Entry 4TUI (X-ray diffraction, 3.59 A resolution); this record covers chains A and H of the 8 polymer chains in the assembly.

# Chain A
Molecule: DNA double-strand break repair protein Mre11
From: Methanocaldococcus jannaschii
UniProtKB: Q58719 (MRE11_METJA); numbering as in UniProt (aligned over 1-333)
Chain sequence (337 residues; row label = number of the first residue in the row; numbers below 1 keep their minus sign (Arg-3 is residue -3)):
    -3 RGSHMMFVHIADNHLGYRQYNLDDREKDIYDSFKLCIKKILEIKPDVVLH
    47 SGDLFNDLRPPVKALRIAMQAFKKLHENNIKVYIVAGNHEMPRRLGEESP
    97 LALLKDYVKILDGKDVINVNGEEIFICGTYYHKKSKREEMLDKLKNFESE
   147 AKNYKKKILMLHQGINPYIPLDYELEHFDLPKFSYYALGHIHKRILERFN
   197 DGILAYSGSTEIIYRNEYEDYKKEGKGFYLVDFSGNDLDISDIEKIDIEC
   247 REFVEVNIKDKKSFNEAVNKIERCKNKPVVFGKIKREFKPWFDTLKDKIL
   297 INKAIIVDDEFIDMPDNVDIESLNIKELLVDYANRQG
Disordered / not traced: 314-333
Differences from the reference sequence: expression tag (-3 to 0)
UniProt features mapped onto this chain:
  - active site: His85 (Proton donor)
  - binding site (Mn(2+)): Asp8, His10, Asp49, Asn84, His158, His186, His188
Reported in the primary citation:
  - mutagenesis - R55S, R89S: abolished binding to TP124/580
  - mutagenesis - R55S, R89S: decreased catalytic activity
  - mutagenesis - V58C/L99C, K129A, K132D, I302R, I302Y: decreased catalytic activity on DAR134
  - mutagenesis - K129A, K132D, I302Y: decreased catalytic activity on TP124/580
  - mutagenesis - I302R: unchanged catalytic activity on TP124/580
  - mutagenesis - K59C/E94C: decreased catalytic activity on reduced state
  - mutagenesis - K59C/E94C: increased catalytic activity on oxidized conditions

# Chain H
Molecule: 13-nt DNA strand
Sequence (13 nucleotides; row label = number of the first residue in the row):
     7 TCCTACGTGCCAG

# Chain A / chain H interface
Pairs across the interface (6):
  Arg89(A) - DC17(H)  sugar contact
  Arg90(A) - DC17(H)  phosphate contact
  Leu91(A) - DC17(H)  hydrogen bond to the phosphate
  Lys129(A) - DA18(H)  salt bridge to the phosphate
  Lys129(A) - DG19(H)  salt bridge to the phosphate
  Ser131(A) - DG19(H)  hydrogen bond to the phosphate
Also at the interface, not in a pair above, chain H (4 interface residues in all): DC16

# In short
The interface between chain A and chain H involves 5 residues on one side and 4 on the other; the contacts
include 2 hydrogen bonds and 2 salt bridges. Polar contacts include Leu91(A)-DC17(H), Ser131(A)-DG19(H) and
Lys129(A)-DA18(H). From the paper: V58C/L99C, K129A and K132D of chain A, among others, reduce catalytic
activity on DAR134; K129A, K132D and I302Y of chain A reduce catalytic activity on TP124/580; 8 substitutions
were tested in all.
Chain A is DNA double-strand break repair protein Mre11 (Methanocaldococcus jannaschii) and chain H is a 13-nt
DNA strand; the structure, Crystal structure of MjMre11-DNA1 complex, was determined by X-ray diffraction
together with 4TUG from the same study.
